2WNV - chains B and C of the 3 polymer chains in the assembly; structure by X-ray diffraction, 1.25 A resolution.

== Chain B ==
Name: Complement C1Q subcomponent subunit B
From: Homo sapiens
Notes: fragment: c terminal globular domain, residues 116-251
Reference sequence: P02746 (C1QB_HUMAN); residues 91-226 here correspond to UniProt positions 116-251 (UniProt number = residue number + 25)
Chain sequence (136 residues; each row starts with the number of its first residue):
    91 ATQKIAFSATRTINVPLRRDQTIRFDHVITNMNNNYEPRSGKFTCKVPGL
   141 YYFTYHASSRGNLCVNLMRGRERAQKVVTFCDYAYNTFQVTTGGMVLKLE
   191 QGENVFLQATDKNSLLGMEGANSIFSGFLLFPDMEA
Unresolved in the structure: 91, 104, 225-226
Disulfide bonds: C154-C171
Ion coordination: Ca2+: D172, Y173, Q179 (shared with 1 residue of chain A)
UniProt features mapped onto this chain:
  - binding site (Ca(2+)): Y175

== Chain C ==
Name: Complement C1Q subcomponent subunit C
From: Homo sapiens
Notes: fragment: c terminal globular domain, residues 115-245
Reference sequence: P02747 (C1QC_HUMAN); residues 87-217 here correspond to UniProt positions 115-245 (UniProt number = residue number + 28)
Chain sequence (131 residues; numbered 87 to 217; the number before each row is that of its first residue):
    87 KQKFQSVFTVTRQTHQPPAPNSLIRFNAVLTNPQGDYDTSTGKFTCKVPG
   137 LYYFVYHASHTANLCVLLYRSGVKVVTFCGHTSKTNQVNSGGVLLRLQVG
   187 EEVWLAVNDYYDMVGIQGSDSVFSGFLLFPD
Unresolved in the structure: 87-88
Disulfide bonds: C151-C165
Ligand contacts: 2-deoxy-beta-D-erythro-pentofuranose (2DR): R98, T100, R111, N113, T125
Reported in the primary citation:
  - binding site for 2-deoxy-beta-D-erythro-pentofuranose: R98, R111, N113
  - specificity-determining residues: N113

== How chain B and chain C interact ==
Pairs across the interface (43):
  Q93(B) with F215(C)
  K94(B) with F215(C); P216(C), hydrogen bond (side chain-backbone); D217(C)
  I95(B) with F215(C)
  A96(B) with L137(C), hydrophobic
  F97(B) with L180(C)
  S98(B) with V179(C); L180(C), hydrogen bond (side chain-backbone)
  I119(B) with L181(C), hydrophobic
  T120(B) with L137(C); L180(C), hydrogen bond (side chain-backbone); L181(C)
  M122(B) with L137(C), hydrophobic; R182(C)
  T144(B) with Y139(C)
  H146(B) with F164(C); S176(C), hydrogen bond; G177(C), hydrogen bond (side chain-backbone); G178(C), hydrogen bond (side chain-backbone)
  T177(B) with H167(C)
  F178(B) with G166(C); H167(C), hydrogen bond (backbone-backbone)
  Q179(B) with C165(C)
  V180(B) with F164(C), hydrophobic; C165(C); N175(C); S176(C)
  T182(B) with S176(C)
  E209(B) with K160(C), salt bridge
  G210(B) with T163(C); C165(C), hydrogen bond (backbone-side chain)
  A211(B) with T163(C)
  N212(B) with V162(C); T163(C), hydrogen bond (side chain-backbone); F164(C)
  I214(B) with F164(C), hydrophobic; G178(C); V179(C), hydrophobic
  G217(B) with L180(C)
  F218(B) with L180(C), hydrophobic; L214(C), hydrophobic
  L219(B) with F215(C)
Interface residues without a listed pair, chain B (30 interface residues in all): T100, Y142, S148, T181, S213, S216
Interface residues without a listed pair, chain C (23 interface residues in all): V161, V174

== Summary ==
30 residues of chain B face 23 of chain C across their interface, with 9 hydrogen bonds and 1 salt bridge.
Polar contacts include E209(B)-K160(C), K94(B)-P216(C) and S98(B)-L180(C). Chain C binds
2-deoxy-beta-D-erythro-pentofuranose. UniProt lists Ca2+-binding residue Y175(B) on chain B. The paper reports
a binding site for 2-deoxy-beta-D-erythro-pentofuranose at R98(C), R111(C) and N113(C); the specificity
determinant N113(C).
Here chain B is Complement C1Q subcomponent subunit B and chain C is Complement C1Q subcomponent subunit C,
both from Homo sapiens. Entry 2WNV (Complex between C1q globular heads and deoxyribose) was determined by
X-ray diffraction (same publication as 2WNU).
